PDB entry 4HBE | X-ray diffraction, 2.30 A resolution | chains A and B

Chain A (and B):
Protein: Capsid protein
Source organism: Rubella virus
Notes: fragment: C-terminal domain; chain B of this document is another copy of the same molecule, construct and numbering; everything in this record applies to it too
Reference sequence: Q8QL55 (Q8QL55_RUBV); residues 1-151 here correspond to UniProt positions 127-277 (UniProt number = residue number + 126)
Amino-acid sequence (151 residues; numbered 1 to 151; the number before each row is that of its first residue):
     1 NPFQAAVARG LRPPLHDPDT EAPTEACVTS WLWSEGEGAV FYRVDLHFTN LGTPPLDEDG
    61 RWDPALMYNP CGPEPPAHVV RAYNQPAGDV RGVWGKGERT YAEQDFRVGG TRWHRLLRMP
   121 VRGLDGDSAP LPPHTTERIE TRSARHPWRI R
Unresolved in the structure: 1-23, 122-151
From the paper describing this entry:
  - self-association interface (contacts with another copy of this molecule): C27, R43 to T49, C71

Chain A / chain B interface:
Contacting residue pairs (113; chain A residue first):
  A26(A) with P73(B); P75(B)
  C27(A) with C71(B), disulfide; G72(B); P73(B), hydrogen bond (backbone-backbone); E74(B); P75(B)
  V28(A) with C71(B), hydrogen bond (backbone-side chain); E74(B)
  T29(A) with P70(B); C71(B), hydrogen bond (side chain-backbone)
  W31(A) with L51(B); A65(B), hydrogen bond (side chain-backbone); L66(B), hydrophobic; M67(B), hydrophobic; Y68(B)
  W33(A) with P54(B); P55(B); L66(B), hydrophobic
  S34(A) with P54(B)
  A39(A) with P54(B), hydrophobic
  V40(A) with G52(B)
  F41(A) with N50(B); L51(B), hydrogen bond (backbone-backbone); G52(B), hydrogen bond (backbone-backbone); T53(B); P54(B); P55(B), hydrophobic; D63(B)
  Y42(A) with F48(B), hydrophobic; T49(B); N50(B), hydrogen bond
  R43(A) with H47(B); F48(B); T49(B), hydrogen bond (backbone-backbone); L51(B); Y68(B), hydrogen bond (side chain-backbone); N69(B), hydrogen bond (side chain-backbone)
  V44(A) with L46(B), hydrophobic; H47(B); F48(B), hydrophobic
  D45(A) with D45(B); L46(B); H47(B), hydrogen bond (backbone-backbone); C71(B)
  L46(A) with D45(B); Y83(B), hydrophobic
  H47(A) with R43(B); V44(B); D45(B), hydrogen bond (backbone-backbone); H47(B)
  F48(A) with R43(B); V44(B), hydrophobic; P75(B), hydrophobic; V79(B), hydrophobic; Y83(B), hydrophobic
  T49(A) with Y42(B); R43(B), hydrogen bond (backbone-backbone)
  N50(A) with F41(B); Y42(B), hydrogen bond
  L51(A) with F41(B), hydrogen bond (backbone-backbone)
  G52(A) with F41(B)
  P54(A) with F41(B)
  W62(A) with W31(B); W33(B), hydrophobic; F41(B), hydrophobic
  P64(A) with W31(B)
  A65(A) with G95(B); K96(B), hydrogen bond (backbone-backbone)
  L66(A) with W94(B); G95(B); K96(B)
  M67(A) with K96(B), hydrogen bond (backbone-side chain)
  Y68(A) with R43(B); K96(B)
  N69(A) with R43(B), hydrogen bond (backbone-side chain); K96(B), hydrogen bond
  P70(A) with T29(B); R99(B); Y101(B)
  C71(A) with C27(B), disulfide; V28(B), hydrogen bond (side chain-backbone); T29(B), hydrogen bond (backbone-side chain); D45(B), hydrogen bond
  G72(A) with C27(B)
  P73(A) with E25(B); A26(B); C27(B), hydrogen bond (backbone-backbone)
  E74(A) with C27(B); V28(B); R99(B), salt bridge; R118(B), salt bridge
  P75(A) with A26(B), hydrophobic; C27(B); F48(B), hydrophobic
  A77(A) with P120(B)
  V79(A) with F48(B), hydrophobic
  V80(A) with R118(B); P120(B)
  R81(A) with P120(B), hydrogen bond (side chain-backbone); V121(B)
  Y83(A) with L46(B), hydrophobic
  N84(A) with L117(B); R118(B), hydrogen bond (side chain-backbone); M119(B)
  W94(A) with M67(B), hydrophobic
  R99(A) with P70(B); E74(B), salt bridge
  Y101(A) with M67(B), hydrophobic; P70(B)
  L116(A) with L66(B), hydrophobic
  L117(A) with N84(B)
  R118(A) with E74(B), salt bridge
Interface residues without a listed pair, chain A (52 interface residues in all): E25, L56, G95, P120, V121
Interface residues without a listed pair, chain B (51 interface residues in all): W62, A77, V80, L116
Cross-chain cystine bridges: C27(A)-C71(B), C71(A)-C27(B)

Overview:
52 residues of chain A face 51 of chain B across their interface, with 2 disulfide bonds, 25 hydrogen bonds
and 4 salt bridges. Polar pairs include E74(A)-R99(B), E74(A)-R118(B) and V28(A)-C71(B). The paper reports a
self-association interface involving C27(A), R43(A) and C71(A).
Chain A and chain B are both Capsid protein (Rubella virus); the structure, Crystal Structure of Rubella virus
capsid protein (residues 127-277), was determined by X-ray diffraction (same publication as 4HBO).
